Entry 8B0A (electron microscopy, 3.00 A resolution); this record covers chains E and J of the 11 polymer chains in the assembly.

Chain E:
Name: Histone H3
Organism: Xenopus laevis
UniProt: A0A310TTQ1 (A0A310TTQ1_XENLA); residues 0-135 here correspond to UniProt positions 1-136 (UniProt number = residue number + 1)
Amino-acid sequence (136 residues; numbered 0 to 135; the number before each row is that of its first residue; numbering starts at 0):
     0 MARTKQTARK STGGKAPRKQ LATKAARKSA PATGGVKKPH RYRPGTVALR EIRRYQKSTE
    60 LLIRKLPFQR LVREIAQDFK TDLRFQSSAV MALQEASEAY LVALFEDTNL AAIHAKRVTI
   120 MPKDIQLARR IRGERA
Unresolved in the structure: 0-37
Sequence notes: engineered mutation Ala110 (Cys111 in A0A310TTQ1)

Chain J:
Molecule: DNA (149-MER) Widom 601 sequence
Sequence (160 nucleotides; numbered -76 to 83; the number before each row is that of its first residue; numbers below 1 keep their minus sign (DG-76 is residue -76)):
   -76 GCCTATCGAT GTATATATCT GACACGTGCC TGGAGACTAG GGAGTAATCC CCTTGGCGGT
   -16 TAAAACGCGG GGGACAGCGC GTACGTGCGT TTAAGCGGTG CTAGAGCTGT CTACGACCAA
    44 TTGAGCGGCC TCGGCACCGG GATTCTGATG GTCACCTAGA
Unresolved in the structure: 73-83

Chain E / chain J interface:
Residue-residue contacts (21; chain E residue first):
  Arg40(E) with DG-8(J), base contact
  Tyr41(E) with DT69(J), phosphate contact; DG70(J), phosphate contact
  Arg42(E) with DG70(J), hydrogen bond to the phosphate; DA71(J), salt bridge to the phosphate
  Thr45(E) with DG70(J), phosphate contact
  Arg63(E) with DA-14(J), hydrogen bond to the phosphate; DA-13(J), salt bridge to the phosphate
  Arg72(E) with DT-23(J), salt bridge to the phosphate
  Arg83(E) with DT-24(J), sugar contact; DT-23(J), phosphate contact
  Phe84(E) with DT-24(J), sugar contact; DT-23(J), hydrogen bond to the phosphate
  Gln85(E) with DT-24(J), phosphate contact
  Ser86(E) with DT-24(J), hydrogen bond to the phosphate
  Arg116(E) with DA-3(J), phosphate contact; DC-2(J), phosphate contact
  Val117(E) with DG-4(J), phosphate contact; DA-3(J), hydrogen bond to the phosphate
  Thr118(E) with DG-4(J), phosphate contact; DA-3(J), hydrogen bond to the phosphate
Interface residues without a listed pair, chain E (15 interface residues in all): Pro43, Met120
Interface residues without a listed pair, chain J (12 interface residues in all): DG-5

Overview:
15 residues of chain E and 12 residues of chain J are in contact, with 6 hydrogen bonds and 3 salt bridges.
Polar contacts include Arg42(E)-DG70(J), Arg63(E)-DA-14(J) and Phe84(E)-DT-23(J).
Here chain E is Histone H3 (Xenopus laevis) and chain J is DNA (149-MER) Widom 601 sequence. Entry 8B0A
(Cryo-EM structure of ALC1 bound to an asymmetric, site-specifically PARylated nucleosome) was determined by
electron microscopy.
